Entry 4FDH (X-ray diffraction, 2.71 A resolution); this record covers chains B and D of the 6 polymer chains in the assembly.

# Chain B (and D)
Molecule: Cytochrome P450 11B2, mitochondrial
Source organism: Homo sapiens
Notes: EC 1.14.15.4, 1.14.15.5; chain D of this document is another copy of the same molecule, construct and numbering; everything in this record applies to it too
Reference sequence: P19099 (C11B2_HUMAN); residue numbers follow UniProt; this construct covers 34-503
Sequence (483 residues; row label = number of the first residue in the row):
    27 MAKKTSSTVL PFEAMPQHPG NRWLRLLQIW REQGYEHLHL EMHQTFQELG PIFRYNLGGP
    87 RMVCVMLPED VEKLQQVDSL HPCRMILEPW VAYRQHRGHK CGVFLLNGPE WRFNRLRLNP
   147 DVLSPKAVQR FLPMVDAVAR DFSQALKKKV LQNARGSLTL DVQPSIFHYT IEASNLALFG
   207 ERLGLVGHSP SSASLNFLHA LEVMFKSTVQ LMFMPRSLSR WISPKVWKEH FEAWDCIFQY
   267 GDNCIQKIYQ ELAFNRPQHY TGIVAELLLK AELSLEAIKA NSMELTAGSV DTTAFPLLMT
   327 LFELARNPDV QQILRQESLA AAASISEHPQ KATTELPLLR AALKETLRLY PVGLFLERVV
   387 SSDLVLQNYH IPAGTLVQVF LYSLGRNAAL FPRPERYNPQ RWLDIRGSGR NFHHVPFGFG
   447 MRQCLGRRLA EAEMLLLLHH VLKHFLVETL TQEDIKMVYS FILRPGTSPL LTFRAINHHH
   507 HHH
Not modelled in the structure: 27-33, 433-436, 503-509 (chain D: 27-33, 432-435, 503-509)
Sequence notes: expression tag (27-33, 504-509)
Curated features (UniProtKB/Swiss-Prot):
  - binding site (21-hydroxyprogesterone): F381
  - binding site (heme): C450
  - natural variant: N140 (N140NRL: In CMO-1 deficiency), R181 (R181W: In CMO-2 deficiency), T185 (T185I: In CMO-2 deficiency), E198 (E198D: In CMO-2 deficiency), V386 (V386A: In CMO-2 deficiency), L461 (L461P: In CMO-1 deficiency), T498 (T498A: In CMO-2 deficiency)
  - mutagenesis: I112 (I112P: Increases 11-beta- and 18-hydroxylase activities toward 11-deoxycorticosterone; increases 11-beta-hydroxylase activity toward 11-deoxycortisol), D147 (D147E: Increases 11-beta-hydroxylase activity toward 11-deoxycorticosterone and 11-deoxycortisol), K152 (K152N: No significant effect on hydroxylase activities toward 11-deoxycorticosterone and 11-deoxycortisol)
What the authors report for this chain:
  - binding site for fadrozole: W116, F130, F231, W260, E310, A313, T318, F487, I488
  - specificity-determining residues: A320 (proposed by the authors, not directly observed)

# Chain B / chain D interface
Residue-residue contacts (34; chain B residue first):
  F205(B) - R181(D)  hydrogen bond (backbone-side chain)
  G206(B) - N179(D)
  G206(B) - A180(D)  hydrogen bond (backbone-backbone)
  E207(B) - N179(D)  hydrogen bond
  E207(B) - L184(D)
  R208(B) - Q178(D)
  R208(B) - N179(D)  hydrogen bond (backbone-side chain)
  Q272(B) - L496(D)
  K273(B) - T185(D)
  I274(B) - R181(D)
  Y275(B) - L476(D)  hydrophobic
  Q276(B) - T185(D)
  Q276(B) - E474(D)  hydrogen bond (side chain-backbone)
  Q276(B) - T475(D)
  Q276(B) - L476(D)  hydrogen bond (side chain-backbone)
  Q276(B) - L496(D)  hydrogen bond (side chain-backbone)
  Q276(B) - L497(D)
  Q276(B) - T498(D)  hydrogen bond
  E277(B) - R181(D)  salt bridge
  E277(B) - S183(D)  hydrogen bond
  E277(B) - L184(D)
  E277(B) - T185(D)  hydrogen bond
  E277(B) - T498(D)
  E277(B) - R500(D)
  L278(B) - R181(D)
  A279(B) - L476(D)  hydrophobic
  F280(B) - E474(D)
  F280(B) - T475(D)
  F280(B) - L476(D)
  F280(B) - R500(D)
  N281(B) - R500(D)
  H285(B) - A180(D)  hydrogen bond (side chain-backbone)
  T287(B) - A180(D)
  T287(B) - R181(D)  hydrogen bond
Interface residues without a listed pair, chain B (18 interface residues in all): P283, Y286
Interface residues without a listed pair, chain D (15 interface residues in all): T477

# Summary
18 residues of chain B and 15 residues of chain D are in contact, with 12 hydrogen bonds and 1 salt bridge.
Polar pairs include E277(B)-R181(D), F205(B)-R181(D) and E207(B)-N179(D). The paper reports a binding site for
fadrozole at W116(B), F130(B) and F231(B) among others; the specificity determinant A320(B).
Chain B and chain D are both Cytochrome P450 11B2, mitochondrial (Homo sapiens); the structure, Structure of
human aldosterone synthase, CYP11B2, in complex with fadrozole, was determined by X-ray diffraction, deposited
together with 4DVQ.
